5OEB - chain A; structure by X-ray diffraction, 3.10 A resolution.

== Chain A ==
Protein: Large subunit terminase
Source organism: Deep-sea thermophilic phage D6E
UniProtKB: E5DV50 (E5DV50_9VIRU); numbering as in UniProt (aligned over 1-417)
Amino-acid sequence (420 residues; each row starts with the number of its first residue; numbers below 1 keep their minus sign (Gly-2 is residue -2)):
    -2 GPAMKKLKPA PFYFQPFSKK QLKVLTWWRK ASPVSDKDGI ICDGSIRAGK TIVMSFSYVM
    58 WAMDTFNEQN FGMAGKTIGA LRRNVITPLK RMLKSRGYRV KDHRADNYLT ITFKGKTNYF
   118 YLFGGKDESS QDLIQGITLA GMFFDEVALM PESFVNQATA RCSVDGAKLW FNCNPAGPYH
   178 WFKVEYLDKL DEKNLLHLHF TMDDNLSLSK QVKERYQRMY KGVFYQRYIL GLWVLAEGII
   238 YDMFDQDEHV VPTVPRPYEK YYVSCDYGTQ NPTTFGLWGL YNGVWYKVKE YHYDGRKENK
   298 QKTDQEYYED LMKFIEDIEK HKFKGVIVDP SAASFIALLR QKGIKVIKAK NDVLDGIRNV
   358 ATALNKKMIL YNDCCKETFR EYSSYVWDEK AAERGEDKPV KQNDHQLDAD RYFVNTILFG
Unresolved in the structure: -2 to 12
Sequence notes: expression tag (-2 to 0)
From the paper describing this entry:
  - contacts within the chain: Lys47-Asn169 (hydrogen bond)
  - catalytic residues: Arg44, Glu143, Arg158
  - mutagenesis - R44A, E143A, R158A: abolished catalytic activity on ATP

== In short ==
The paper reports catalytic residues Arg44, Glu143 and Arg158; R44A, E143A and R158A abolish catalytic
activity on ATP.
Chain A is Large subunit terminase (Deep-sea thermophilic phage D6E); the structure, Structure of large
terminase from the thermophilic bacteriophage D6E in complex with ADP (Crystal form 3), was determined by
X-ray diffraction, deposited together with 5OE8, 5OE9, 5OEA and 5OEE.
